8TNL - chains K and E of the 9 polymer chains in the assembly; structure by electron microscopy, 3.62 A resolution.

== Chain K ==
Name: Hemagglutinin
From: Influenza A virus (A/Shanghai/02/2013(H7N9))
Reference sequence: A0A067Y6L0 (A0A067Y6L0_9INFA); residues -17 to 497 here correspond to UniProt positions 1-515 (UniProt number = residue number + 18)
Sequence (566 residues; numbered -17 to 543 plus 11 insertion-coded residues; 6 numbers in that range are skipped by the numbering (no residue carries them; nothing is unmodelled there); the number before each row is that of its first residue; a row labelled like 316A-316K holds insertion residues (316A, then the next letters in order); numbers below 1 keep their minus sign (Met-17 is residue -17)):
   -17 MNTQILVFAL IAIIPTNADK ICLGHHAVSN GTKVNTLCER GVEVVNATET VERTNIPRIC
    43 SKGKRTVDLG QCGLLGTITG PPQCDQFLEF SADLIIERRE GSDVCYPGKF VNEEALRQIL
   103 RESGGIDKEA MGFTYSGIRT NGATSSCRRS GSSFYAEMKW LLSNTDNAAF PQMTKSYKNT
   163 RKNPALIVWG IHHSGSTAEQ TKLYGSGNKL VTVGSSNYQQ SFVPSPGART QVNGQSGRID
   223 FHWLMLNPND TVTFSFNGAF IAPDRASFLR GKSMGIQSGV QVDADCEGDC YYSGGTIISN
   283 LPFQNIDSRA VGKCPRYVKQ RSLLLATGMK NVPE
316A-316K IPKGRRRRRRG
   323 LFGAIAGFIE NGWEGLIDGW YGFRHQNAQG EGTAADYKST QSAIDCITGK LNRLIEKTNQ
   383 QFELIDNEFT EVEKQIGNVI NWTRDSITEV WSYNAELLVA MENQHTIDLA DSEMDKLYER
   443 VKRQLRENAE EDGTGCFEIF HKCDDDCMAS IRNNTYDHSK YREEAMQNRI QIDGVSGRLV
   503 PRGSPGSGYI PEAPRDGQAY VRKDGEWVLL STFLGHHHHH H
Disordered / not traced: -17 to 0, 209-219, 316A-316K, 491-543
Differences from the reference sequence: conflict Cys20 (Thr38 in A0A067Y6L0), Ser128 (Ala146 in A0A067Y6L0), Val205 (Ala223 in A0A067Y6L0), Tyr274 (His292 in A0A067Y6L0), Cys368 (Gln386 in A0A067Y6L0), Gly496 (Pro514 in A0A067Y6L0); insertion (316E-316I); expression tag (498-543)
Cystine bridges: Cys4-Cys458, Cys42-Cys268, Cys54-Cys66, Cys87-Cys129, Cys272-Cys296, Cys465-Cys469
Covalent attachments: N-acetylglucosamine (NAG) linked to Asn28, Asn403

== Chain E ==
Name: H7.HK1 Neutralizing Antibody Heavy Chain
From: Homo sapiens
Notes: antibody fragment or engineered binder
Sequence (112 residues; row label = number of the first residue in the row):
     1 DIVMTQSPVS LPVTPGEPAS ISCNSSQSLL HSNGYAHLDW YLQKPGQSPK LMIYLGLNRA
    61 FGVPDRFSGS GSGTDFTLKI SRVEAEDVGV YYCMQALQTP FTFGPGTRVD IK
Cystine bridges: Cys23-Cys93

== Interface between chain K and chain E ==
Contacting residue pairs - 7 pairs, chain K then chain E:
  Gly119(K) with Phe61(E)
  Gln154(K) with Tyr54(E), hydrogen bond (backbone-side chain)
  Thr156(K) with Leu55(E)
  Gln201(K) with Asn33(E)
  Thr233(K) with His31(E); Ser32(E)
  Thr235(K) with Gly34(E)
Interface residues without a listed pair, chain K (9 interface residues in all): Ser118, Met155, Gly196
Interface residues without a listed pair, chain E (8 interface residues in all): Asn58

== Overview ==
Chain K and chain E form an interface of 9 and 8 residues respectively, with 1 hydrogen bond. Its one
hydrogen-bonded contact is Gln154(K)-Tyr54(E). Covalently linked N-acetylglucosamine: at Asn28(K) and
Asn403(K).
Here chain K is Hemagglutinin (Influenza A virus (A/Shanghai/02/2013(H7N9))) and chain E is H7.HK1
Neutralizing Antibody Heavy Chain (Homo sapiens). Entry 8TNL (CryoEM structure of H7 hemagglutinin from
A/Shanghai2/2013 H7N9 in complex with a human neutralizing antibody H7.HK1) was determined by electron
microscopy, deposited together with 8TOA.
